Entry 6Z03 (X-ray diffraction, 2.20 A resolution); this record covers chains A and B.

[Chain A (and B)]
Name: DNA topoisomerase I
From: Caldiarchaeum subterraneum
Notes: EC 5.99.1.2; chain B of this document is another copy of the same molecule, construct and numbering; everything in this record applies to it too
Reference sequence: E6NAV3 (E6NAV3_CALS0); residue numbers follow UniProt; this construct covers 1-539
Sequence (539 residues; row label = number of the first residue in the row):
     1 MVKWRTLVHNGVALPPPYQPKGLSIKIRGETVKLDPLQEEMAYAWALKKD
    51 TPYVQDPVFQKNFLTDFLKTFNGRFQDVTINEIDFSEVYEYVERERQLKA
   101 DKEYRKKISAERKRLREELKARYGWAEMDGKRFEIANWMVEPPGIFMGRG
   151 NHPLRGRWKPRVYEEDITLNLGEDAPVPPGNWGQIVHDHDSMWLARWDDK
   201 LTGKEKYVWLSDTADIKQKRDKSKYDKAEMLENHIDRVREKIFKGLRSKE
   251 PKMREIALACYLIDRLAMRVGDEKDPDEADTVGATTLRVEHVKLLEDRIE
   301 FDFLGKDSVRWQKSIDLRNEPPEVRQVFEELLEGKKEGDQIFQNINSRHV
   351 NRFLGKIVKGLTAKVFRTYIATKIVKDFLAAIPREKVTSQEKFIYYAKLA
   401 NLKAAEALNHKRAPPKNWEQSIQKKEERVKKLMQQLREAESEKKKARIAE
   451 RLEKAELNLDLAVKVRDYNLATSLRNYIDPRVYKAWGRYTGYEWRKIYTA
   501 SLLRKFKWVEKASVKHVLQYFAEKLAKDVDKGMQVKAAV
Disordered / not traced: 1, 524-539 (chain B: 1-2, 524-539)
What the authors report for this chain:
  - catalytic residues: Arg269, Lys306, Arg367, His410, Tyr477 (by similarity / conservation)
  - mutagenesis - Y207A: abolished catalytic activity

[Interface between chain A and chain B]
Pairs across the interface (63; chain A residue first):
  Asp35(A) with Glu442(B)
  His152(A) with Gly491(B)
  Pro153(A) with Arg384(B); Arg488(B); Tyr489(B); Thr490(B); Gly491(B)
  Leu154(A) with Thr490(B); Gly491(B); Tyr492(B)
  Arg157(A) with Thr388(B), hydrogen bond (side chain-backbone); Tyr492(B), hydrogen bond
  Tyr163(A) with Lys443(B)
  Glu165(A) with Lys443(B), salt bridge; Arg447(B)
  Asp166(A) with Arg447(B), salt bridge
  Asp198(A) with Lys496(B), salt bridge
  Leu201(A) with Tyr492(B)
  Thr202(A) with Gln390(B); Tyr492(B); Glu493(B), hydrogen bond (backbone-backbone)
  Gly203(A) with Gln390(B); Glu493(B); Lys496(B), hydrogen bond (backbone-side chain)
  Lys204(A) with Glu493(B)
  Glu205(A) with Lys496(B)
  Thr388(A) with Arg157(B)
  Gln390(A) with Thr202(B); Gly203(B)
  Glu442(A) with Leu37(B)
  Lys443(A) with Tyr163(B); Glu165(B), salt bridge
  Arg447(A) with Glu165(B), salt bridge; Asp166(B), salt bridge; Lys200(B)
  Arg488(A) with Pro153(B); Lys511(B), hydrogen bond (side chain-backbone); Ser513(B)
  Tyr489(A) with Pro153(B)
  Thr490(A) with Pro153(B); Leu154(B)
  Gly491(A) with His152(B); Pro153(B); Leu154(B)
  Tyr492(A) with Leu154(B); Arg157(B), hydrogen bond; Leu201(B); Thr202(B)
  Glu493(A) with Thr202(B), hydrogen bond (backbone-backbone); Gly203(B); Lys204(B), salt bridge
  Lys496(A) with Asp198(B), salt bridge; Gly203(B), hydrogen bond (side chain-backbone); Glu205(B)
  Glu510(A) with Glu510(B); Lys511(B)
  Lys511(A) with Arg488(B), hydrogen bond (backbone-side chain); Arg495(B); Glu510(B)
  Ala512(A) with Arg488(B)
  Ser513(A) with Arg488(B)
  Lys515(A) with Leu518(B)
  Leu518(A) with Lys515(B)
Interface residues without a listed pair, chain A (38 interface residues in all): Leu37, Lys200, Arg384, Lys445, Glu450, Arg495
Interface residues without a listed pair, chain B (38 interface residues in all): Asn72, Glu450, Lys484, Ala512

[In short]
Chain A and chain B each contribute 38 residues to their interface; the contacts include 9 hydrogen bonds and
8 salt bridges. Polar contacts include Glu165(A)-Lys443(B), Asp166(A)-Arg447(B) and Asp198(A)-Lys496(B). From
the paper: catalytic residues Arg269(A), Lys306(A) and Arg367(A) among others; Y207A of chain A abolishes
catalytic activity.
Chain A and chain B are both DNA topoisomerase I (Caldiarchaeum subterraneum); the structure, DNA
Topoisomerase, was determined by X-ray diffraction.
